Entry 6UTZ (X-ray diffraction, 3.80 A resolution); this record covers chains CCC and DDD of the 9 polymer chains in the assembly.

# Chain CCC
Protein: DNA-directed RNA polymerase subunit beta
From: Escherichia coli
Notes: EC 2.7.7.6
Reference sequence: P0A8V4 (RPOB_ECO57); residue numbers follow UniProt; this construct covers 1-1342
Chain sequence (1342 residues; numbered 1 to 1342; the number before each row is that of its first residue):
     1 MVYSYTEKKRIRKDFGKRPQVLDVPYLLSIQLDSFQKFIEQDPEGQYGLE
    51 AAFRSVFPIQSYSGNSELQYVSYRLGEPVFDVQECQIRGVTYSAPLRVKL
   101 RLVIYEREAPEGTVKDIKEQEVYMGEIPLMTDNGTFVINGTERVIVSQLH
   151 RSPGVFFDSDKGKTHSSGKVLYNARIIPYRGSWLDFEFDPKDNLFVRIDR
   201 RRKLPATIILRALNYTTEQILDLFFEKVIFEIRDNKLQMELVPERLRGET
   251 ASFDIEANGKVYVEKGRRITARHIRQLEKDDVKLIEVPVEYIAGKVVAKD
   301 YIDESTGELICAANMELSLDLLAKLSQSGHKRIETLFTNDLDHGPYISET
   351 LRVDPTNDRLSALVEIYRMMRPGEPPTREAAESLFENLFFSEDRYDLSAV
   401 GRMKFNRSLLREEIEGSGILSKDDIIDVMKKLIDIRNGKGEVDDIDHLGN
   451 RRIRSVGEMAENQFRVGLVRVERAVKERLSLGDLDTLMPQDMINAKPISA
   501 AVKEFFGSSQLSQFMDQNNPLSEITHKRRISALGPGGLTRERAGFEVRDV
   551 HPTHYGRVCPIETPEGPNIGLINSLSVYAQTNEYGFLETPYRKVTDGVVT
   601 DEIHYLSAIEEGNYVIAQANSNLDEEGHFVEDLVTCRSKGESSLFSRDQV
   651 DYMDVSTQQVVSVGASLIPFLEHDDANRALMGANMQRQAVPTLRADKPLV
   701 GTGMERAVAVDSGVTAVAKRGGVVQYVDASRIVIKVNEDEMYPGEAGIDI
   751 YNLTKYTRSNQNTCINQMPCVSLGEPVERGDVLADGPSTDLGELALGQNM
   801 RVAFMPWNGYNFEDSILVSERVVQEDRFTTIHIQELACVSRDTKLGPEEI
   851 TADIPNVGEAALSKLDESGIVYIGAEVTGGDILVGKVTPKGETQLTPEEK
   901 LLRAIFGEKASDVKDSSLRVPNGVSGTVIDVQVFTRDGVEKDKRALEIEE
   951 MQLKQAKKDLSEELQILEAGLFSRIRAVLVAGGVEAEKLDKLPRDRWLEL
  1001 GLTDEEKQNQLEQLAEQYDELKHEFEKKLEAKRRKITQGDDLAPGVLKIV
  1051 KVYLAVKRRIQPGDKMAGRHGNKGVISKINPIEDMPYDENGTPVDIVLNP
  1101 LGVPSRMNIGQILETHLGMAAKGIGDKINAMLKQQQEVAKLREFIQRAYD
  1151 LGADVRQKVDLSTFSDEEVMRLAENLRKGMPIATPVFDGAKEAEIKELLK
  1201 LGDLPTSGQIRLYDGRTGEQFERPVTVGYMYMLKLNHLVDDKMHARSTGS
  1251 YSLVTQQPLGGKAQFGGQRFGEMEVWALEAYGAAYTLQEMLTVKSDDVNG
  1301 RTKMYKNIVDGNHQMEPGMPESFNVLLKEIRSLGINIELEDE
Not modelled in the structure: 1
UniProt features mapped onto this chain:
  - modified residue (N6-acetyllysine): Lys1022, Lys1200

# Chain DDD
Protein: DNA-directed RNA polymerase subunit beta'
From: Escherichia coli
Notes: EC 2.7.7.6
Reference sequence: P0A8T7 (RPOC_ECOLI); numbering as in UniProt (aligned over 1-1407)
Chain sequence (1407 residues; row label = number of the first residue in the row):
     1 MKDLLKFLKAQTKTEEFDAIKIALASPDMIRSWSFGEVKKPETINYRTFK
    51 PERDGLFCARIFGPVKDYECLCGKYKRLKHRGVICEKCGVEVTQTKVRRE
   101 RMGHIELASPTAHIWFLKSLPSRIGLLLDMPLRDIERVLYFESYVVIEGG
   151 MTNLERQQILTEEQYLDALEEFGDEFDAKMGAEAIQALLKSMDLEQECEQ
   201 LREELNETNSETKRKKLTKRIKLLEAFVQSGNKPEWMILTVLPVLPPDLR
   251 PLVPLDGGRFATSDLNDLYRRVINRNNRLKRLLDLAAPDIIVRNEKRMLQ
   301 EAVDALLDNGRRGRAITGSNKRPLKSLADMIKGKQGRFRQNLLGKRVDYS
   351 GRSVITVGPYLRLHQCGLPKKMALELFKPFIYGKLELRGLATTIKAAKKM
   401 VEREEAVVWDILDEVIREHPVLLNRAPTLHRLGIQAFEPVLIEGKAIQLH
   451 PLVCAAYNADFDGDQMAVHVPLTLEAQLEARALMMSTNNILSPANGEPII
   501 VPSQDVVLGLYYMTRDCVNAKGEGMVLTGPKEAERLYRSGLASLHARVKV
   551 RITEYEKDANGELVAKTSLKDTTVGRAILWMIVPKGLPYSIVNQALGKKA
   601 ISKMLNTCYRILGLKPTVIFADQIMYTGFAYAARSGASVGIDDMVIPEKK
   651 HEIISEAEAEVAEIQEQFQSGLVTAGERYNKVIDIWAAANDRVSKAMMDN
   701 LQTETVINRDGQEEKQVSFNSIYMMADSGARGSAAQIRQLAGMRGLMAKP
   751 DGSIIETPITANFREGLNVLQYFISTHGARKGLADTALKTANSGYLTRRL
   801 VDVAQDLVVTEDDCGTHEGIMMTPVIEGGDVKEPLRDRVLGRVTAEDVLK
   851 PGTADILVPRNTLLHEQWCDLLEENSVDAVKVRSVVSCDTDFGVCAHCYG
   901 RDLARGHIINKGEAIGVIAAQSIGEPGTQLTMRTFHIGGAASRAAAESSI
   951 QVKNKGSIKLSNVKSVVNSSGKLVITSRNTELKLIDEFGRTKESYKVPYG
  1001 AVLAKGDGEQVAGGETVANWDPHTMPVITEVSGFVRFTDMIDGQTITRQT
  1051 DELTGLSSLVVLDSAERTAGGKDLRPALKIVDAQGNDVLIPGTDMPAQYF
  1101 LPGKAIVQLEDGVQISSGDTLARIPQESGGTKDITGGLPRVADLFEARRP
  1151 KEPAILAEISGIVSFGKETKGKRRLVITPVDGSDPYEEMIPKWRQLNVFE
  1201 GERVERGDVISDGPEAPHDILRLRGVHAVTRYIVNEVQDVYRLQGVKIND
  1251 KHIEVIVRQMLRKATIVNAGSSDFLEGEQVEYSRVKIANRELEANGKVGA
  1301 TYSRDLLGITKASLATESFISAASFQETTRVLTEAAVAGKRDELRGLKEN
  1351 VIVGRLIPAGTGYAYHQDRMRRRAAGEAPAAPQVTAEDASASLAELLNAG
  1401 LGGSDNE
Not modelled in the structure: 1-14, 1377-1407
Metal / ion sites: Zn2+ site 1: Cys70, Cys72, Cys85, Cys88; Mg2+: Asp460, Asp462, Asp464 (shared with 2 residues of chain 333); Zn2+ site 2: Cys814, Cys888, Cys895, Cys898
Residues lining bound ligands: diphosphate (DPO): Asp460, Arg731, Arg933, Ile937
UniProt features mapped onto this chain:
  - binding site (Zn(2+)): Cys70, Cys72, Cys85, Cys88, Cys814, Cys888, Cys895, Cys898
  - binding site (Mg(2+)): Asp460, Asp462, Asp464
  - modified residue: Lys983 (N6-acetyllysine)
  - mutagenesis: Gln504 (Q504P: Resistant to antibiotics salinamide A and B), Asn690 (N690D: Resistant to antibiotics salinamide A and B), Met697 (M697V: Resistant to antibiotics salinamide A and B), Ala735 (A735T: Resistant to antibiotics salinamide A and B), Arg738 (R738C/H/P/S: Resistant to antibiotics salinamide A and B), Ala748 (A748E: Resistant to antibiotics salinamide A and B), Pro758 (P758S/T: Resistant to antibiotics salinamide A and B), Phe763 (F763C: Resistant to antibiotics salinamide A and B), Ser775 (S775A: Resistant to antibiotics salinamide A and B), Ala779 (A779T/V: Resistant to antibiotics salinamide A and B), Arg780 (R780C: Resistant to antibiotics salinamide A and B), Gly782 (G782A/C: Resistant to antibiotics salinamide A and B), 1 further mutagenesis entry in UniProt

# Chain CCC / chain DDD interface
Residue-residue contacts - 376 pairs, chain CCC then chain DDD:
  Ser167(CCC) - Ser1064(DDD)
  Ser167(CCC) - Ala1065(DDD)  hydrogen bond (backbone-backbone)
  Gly168(CCC) - Ala1065(DDD)
  Arg268(CCC) - Asp1042(DDD)
  Arg268(CCC) - Arg1048(DDD)
  Asp340(CCC) - Thr1068(DDD)
  Phe545(CCC) - Lys781(DDD)
  Phe545(CCC) - Leu788(DDD)  hydrophobic
  Arg548(CCC) - Arg780(DDD)
  Arg548(CCC) - Leu788(DDD)
  Asp549(CCC) - Pro750(DDD)
  Asp549(CCC) - Arg780(DDD)
  Asp549(CCC) - Lys781(DDD)
  Val550(CCC) - Phe773(DDD)  hydrophobic
  Val550(CCC) - His777(DDD)  hydrogen bond (backbone-side chain)
  Val550(CCC) - Arg780(DDD)
  His551(CCC) - Phe773(DDD)
  Tyr555(CCC) - Val769(DDD)
  Tyr555(CCC) - Leu770(DDD)
  Tyr555(CCC) - Phe773(DDD)  hydrophobic
  Pro560(CCC) - Thr776(DDD)
  Pro560(CCC) - Arg780(DDD)  hydrogen bond (backbone-side chain)
  Ile561(CCC) - Tyr772(DDD)  hydrophobic
  Thr563(CCC) - Arg780(DDD)
  Glu565(CCC) - His936(DDD)  salt bridge
  Gly566(CCC) - Ala787(DDD)
  Ile569(CCC) - Leu783(DDD)
  Ile569(CCC) - Ala784(DDD)
  Gln618(CCC) - Val769(DDD)
  Gln618(CCC) - Leu770(DDD)
  Asn620(CCC) - Asn768(DDD)
  Asn620(CCC) - Val769(DDD)
  Ser642(CCC) - Leu770(DDD)
  Val660(CCC) - Val769(DDD)  hydrophobic
  Val660(CCC) - Phe773(DDD)  hydrophobic
  Leu671(CCC) - Tyr772(DDD)
  Glu672(CCC) - Gly766(DDD)
  Glu672(CCC) - Leu767(DDD)  hydrogen bond (backbone-backbone)
  His673(CCC) - Phe763(DDD)  hydrogen bond (side chain-backbone)
  His673(CCC) - Arg764(DDD)  hydrogen bond (side chain-backbone)
  His673(CCC) - Glu765(DDD)
  His673(CCC) - Gly766(DDD)  hydrogen bond (side chain-backbone)
  Asp674(CCC) - Phe763(DDD)
  Asp674(CCC) - Tyr772(DDD)  hydrogen bond (backbone-side chain)
  Asp675(CCC) - Arg744(DDD)  salt bridge
  Asp675(CCC) - Phe763(DDD)
  Asp675(CCC) - Tyr772(DDD)
  Asp675(CCC) - Ser775(DDD)
  Ala676(CCC) - Tyr772(DDD)
  Ala676(CCC) - Ser775(DDD)
  Ala676(CCC) - Ala779(DDD)  hydrophobic
  Asn677(CCC) - Ala779(DDD)
  Asn677(CCC) - Leu783(DDD)
  Asn677(CCC) - His936(DDD)
  Asn677(CCC) - Gly938(DDD)  hydrogen bond (side chain-backbone)
  Ala679(CCC) - Tyr772(DDD)
  Leu680(CCC) - Leu783(DDD)  hydrophobic
  Met681(CCC) - His936(DDD)
  Phe804(CCC) - Ala637(DDD)
  Phe804(CCC) - Ser638(DDD)  hydrogen bond (backbone-side chain)
  Met805(CCC) - Ala637(DDD)
  Pro806(CCC) - Asp505(DDD)
  Pro806(CCC) - Ala632(DDD)
  Pro806(CCC) - Ala633(DDD)
  Pro806(CCC) - Ala637(DDD)
  Trp807(CCC) - Ala633(DDD)  hydrophobic
  Asn808(CCC) - Pro359(DDD)
  Asn808(CCC) - Phe629(DDD)
  Asn808(CCC) - Ala633(DDD)
  Gly809(CCC) - Val357(DDD)
  Gly809(CCC) - Pro359(DDD)
  Gly809(CCC) - Asp505(DDD)
  Gly809(CCC) - Phe629(DDD)
  Tyr810(CCC) - Val357(DDD)
  Tyr810(CCC) - Pro359(DDD)  hydrophobic
  Tyr810(CCC) - Tyr360(DDD)
  Asn811(CCC) - Asp505(DDD)
  Phe812(CCC) - Val357(DDD)  hydrophobic
  Phe812(CCC) - Pro451(DDD)  hydrophobic
  Phe812(CCC) - Phe461(DDD)  hydrophobic
  Phe812(CCC) - Ser503(DDD)
  Phe812(CCC) - Gln504(DDD)  hydrogen bond (backbone-side chain)
  Phe812(CCC) - Asp505(DDD)
  Phe812(CCC) - Phe629(DDD)  hydrophobic
  Glu813(CCC) - Asp460(DDD)
  Glu813(CCC) - Phe461(DDD)  hydrogen bond (backbone-backbone)
  Glu813(CCC) - Gln504(DDD)
  Asp814(CCC) - Phe461(DDD)
  Asp814(CCC) - Arg731(DDD)  salt bridge
  Ser815(CCC) - Val357(DDD)
  Ser815(CCC) - Phe461(DDD)
  Arg841(CCC) - Asp256(DDD)  salt bridge
  Arg841(CCC) - Gly257(DDD)
  Gln894(CCC) - Lys66(DDD)
  Gln894(CCC) - Glu69(DDD)  hydrogen bond
  Gln894(CCC) - Lys76(DDD)
  Gln894(CCC) - Arg77(DDD)  hydrogen bond
  Leu895(CCC) - Arg77(DDD)
  Gln1061(CCC) - Lys445(DDD)
  Pro1062(CCC) - Ala446(DDD)
  Gly1063(CCC) - Val354(DDD)
  Lys1065(CCC) - Asp462(DDD)
  Lys1073(CCC) - Asp462(DDD)
  Gly1074(CCC) - Phe461(DDD)
  Gly1074(CCC) - Asp462(DDD)
  Val1075(CCC) - Val354(DDD)  hydrophobic
  Val1075(CCC) - Phe461(DDD)
  Val1075(CCC) - Asp462(DDD)
  Val1075(CCC) - Gly463(DDD)
  Ile1076(CCC) - Thr356(DDD)  hydrogen bond (backbone-side chain)
  Ser1077(CCC) - Thr356(DDD)
  Ser1077(CCC) - Val357(DDD)
  Asn1099(CCC) - Gln504(DDD)
  Asn1099(CCC) - Asp505(DDD)
  Pro1100(CCC) - Ala637(DDD)
  Pro1100(CCC) - Val639(DDD)  hydrophobic
  Pro1100(CCC) - Met725(DDD)
  Leu1101(CCC) - Gln504(DDD)
  Leu1101(CCC) - Asp505(DDD)
  Leu1101(CCC) - Met725(DDD)  hydrophobic
  Leu1101(CCC) - Ala730(DDD)  hydrophobic
  Leu1101(CCC) - Arg731(DDD)  hydrogen bond (backbone-side chain)
  Gly1102(CCC) - Arg731(DDD)
  Pro1104(CCC) - Met725(DDD)  hydrophobic
  Pro1104(CCC) - Gln736(DDD)
  Ser1105(CCC) - Arg731(DDD)  hydrogen bond
  Arg1106(CCC) - Arg731(DDD)
  Met1107(CCC) - Gln736(DDD)
  Met1107(CCC) - Gln739(DDD)
  Met1107(CCC) - Phe763(DDD)  hydrophobic
  Met1107(CCC) - Ile937(DDD)
  Ile1109(CCC) - Ile641(DDD)  hydrophobic
  Ile1109(CCC) - Met644(DDD)  hydrophobic
  Ile1109(CCC) - Leu740(DDD)  hydrophobic
  Ile1109(CCC) - Phe763(DDD)  hydrophobic
  Ile1112(CCC) - Val639(DDD)  hydrophobic
  Ile1112(CCC) - Ile641(DDD)  hydrophobic
  Leu1113(CCC) - Ile641(DDD)  hydrophobic
  His1116(CCC) - Gly640(DDD)
  His1116(CCC) - Ile641(DDD)  hydrogen bond (side chain-backbone)
  Phe1187(CCC) - Leu767(DDD)
  Phe1187(CCC) - Asn768(DDD)
  Phe1187(CCC) - Tyr772(DDD)  hydrophobic
  Glu1192(CCC) - Ile641(DDD)
  Glu1192(CCC) - Arg764(DDD)  salt bridge
  Lys1196(CCC) - Asp642(DDD)  salt bridge
  Gln1209(CCC) - Ser638(DDD)
  Gln1209(CCC) - Val639(DDD)
  Gln1209(CCC) - Gly640(DDD)
  Gln1209(CCC) - Asp643(DDD)
  Glu1219(CCC) - Arg634(DDD)  salt bridge
  Phe1221(CCC) - Ala633(DDD)
  Phe1221(CCC) - Arg634(DDD)
  Glu1222(CCC) - Tyr512(DDD)
  Glu1222(CCC) - Tyr537(DDD)  hydrogen bond
  Glu1222(CCC) - Arg634(DDD)  salt bridge
  Glu1222(CCC) - Ser635(DDD)  hydrogen bond (backbone-backbone)
  Arg1223(CCC) - Tyr512(DDD)
  Arg1223(CCC) - Ser635(DDD)  hydrogen bond (backbone-backbone)
  Arg1223(CCC) - Gly636(DDD)
  Arg1223(CCC) - Ala637(DDD)
  Arg1223(CCC) - Phe719(DDD)
  Arg1223(CCC) - Ser721(DDD)  hydrogen bond
  Arg1223(CCC) - Met724(DDD)  hydrogen bond
  Pro1224(CCC) - Gly636(DDD)
  Pro1224(CCC) - Ser638(DDD)
  Val1225(CCC) - Gly636(DDD)
  Val1225(CCC) - Ser638(DDD)
  Thr1226(CCC) - Ser638(DDD)  hydrogen bond
  Thr1226(CCC) - Val639(DDD)  hydrogen bond (side chain-backbone)
  Thr1226(CCC) - Gly640(DDD)
  Val1239(CCC) - Ser353(DDD)
  Val1239(CCC) - Lys445(DDD)
  Lys1242(CCC) - Val354(DDD)
  Lys1242(CCC) - Gln465(DDD)
  Met1243(CCC) - Arg352(DDD)
  Met1243(CCC) - Ser353(DDD)
  Met1243(CCC) - Met372(DDD)  hydrophobic
  Met1243(CCC) - Lys445(DDD)
  His1244(CCC) - Gly351(DDD)
  His1244(CCC) - Arg352(DDD)  hydrogen bond (backbone-backbone)
  His1244(CCC) - Met372(DDD)
  Ala1245(CCC) - Ser350(DDD)
  Ala1245(CCC) - Gly351(DDD)
  Ala1245(CCC) - Glu375(DDD)
  Arg1246(CCC) - Asp348(DDD)  salt bridge
  Arg1246(CCC) - Tyr349(DDD)  hydrogen bond (backbone-backbone)
  Arg1246(CCC) - Ser350(DDD)  hydrogen bond (backbone-backbone)
  Ser1247(CCC) - Asp348(DDD)
  Ser1247(CCC) - Tyr349(DDD)  hydrogen bond (backbone-backbone)
  Ser1247(CCC) - Glu375(DDD)  hydrogen bond (side chain-backbone)
  Ser1247(CCC) - Leu376(DDD)
  Ser1247(CCC) - Lys378(DDD)
  Thr1248(CCC) - Asp348(DDD)
  Thr1248(CCC) - Tyr349(DDD)
  Tyr1251(CCC) - Asp348(DDD)  hydrogen bond
  Leu1253(CCC) - Arg99(DDD)  hydrogen bond (backbone-side chain)
  Leu1253(CCC) - Val253(DDD)  hydrophobic
  Val1254(CCC) - Arg99(DDD)  hydrogen bond (backbone-side chain)
  Val1254(CCC) - Asp248(DDD)
  Val1254(CCC) - Leu249(DDD)
  Val1254(CCC) - Pro251(DDD)
  Val1254(CCC) - Arg337(DDD)
  Thr1255(CCC) - Arg337(DDD)
  Thr1255(CCC) - Asn341(DDD)
  Gln1256(CCC) - Arg99(DDD)
  Gln1257(CCC) - Asn341(DDD)  hydrogen bond (side chain-backbone)
  Gln1257(CCC) - Lys345(DDD)
  Gln1257(CCC) - Arg346(DDD)  hydrogen bond (side chain-backbone)
  Pro1258(CCC) - Arg346(DDD)
  Pro1258(CCC) - Val347(DDD)
  Leu1259(CCC) - Arg346(DDD)
  Gly1260(CCC) - Arg346(DDD)
  Phe1265(CCC) - Glu375(DDD)
  Gly1267(CCC) - Arg346(DDD)  hydrogen bond (backbone-side chain)
  Gly1267(CCC) - Val347(DDD)
  Gly1267(CCC) - Ser350(DDD)
  Gln1268(CCC) - Lys345(DDD)
  Gln1268(CCC) - Arg346(DDD)
  Gln1268(CCC) - Val347(DDD)  hydrogen bond (backbone-backbone)
  Gln1268(CCC) - Ser350(DDD)  hydrogen bond (backbone-side chain)
  Gln1268(CCC) - Gly351(DDD)
  Gln1268(CCC) - Arg352(DDD)  hydrogen bond
  Arg1269(CCC) - Arg339(DDD)  hydrogen bond (side chain-backbone)
  Arg1269(CCC) - Gln340(DDD)  hydrogen bond (side chain-backbone)
  Arg1269(CCC) - Gly344(DDD)
  Arg1269(CCC) - Lys345(DDD)
  Arg1269(CCC) - Arg346(DDD)
  Phe1270(CCC) - Gly344(DDD)
  Phe1270(CCC) - Lys345(DDD)  hydrogen bond (backbone-backbone)
  Phe1270(CCC) - Val347(DDD)  hydrophobic
  Phe1270(CCC) - His469(DDD)
  Glu1272(CCC) - Arg339(DDD)
  Glu1272(CCC) - Leu343(DDD)
  Glu1272(CCC) - Arg798(DDD)  salt bridge
  Met1273(CCC) - Thr428(DDD)
  Met1273(CCC) - Leu429(DDD)  hydrophobic
  Glu1274(CCC) - Asn424(DDD)  hydrogen bond
  Glu1274(CCC) - Thr428(DDD)  hydrogen bond
  Glu1274(CCC) - Ile434(DDD)
  Trp1276(CCC) - Val801(DDD)
  Trp1276(CCC) - Val917(DDD)
  Trp1276(CCC) - Gln921(DDD)  hydrogen bond (backbone-side chain)
  Ala1277(CCC) - Arg431(DDD)
  Ala1277(CCC) - Ile434(DDD)  hydrophobic
  Ala1277(CCC) - Gln921(DDD)
  Leu1278(CCC) - Ile434(DDD)  hydrophobic
  Leu1278(CCC) - Met484(DDD)  hydrophobic
  Glu1279(CCC) - Gln805(DDD)
  Glu1279(CCC) - Ala914(DDD)
  Glu1279(CCC) - Val917(DDD)
  Glu1279(CCC) - Val1351(DDD)
  Glu1279(CCC) - Ile1357(DDD)
  Ala1280(CCC) - Arg431(DDD)
  Ala1280(CCC) - Ile918(DDD)
  Ala1280(CCC) - Gln921(DDD)
  Tyr1281(CCC) - Arg431(DDD)  hydrogen bond (side chain-backbone)
  Tyr1281(CCC) - Leu432(DDD)
  Tyr1281(CCC) - Ile434(DDD)  hydrogen bond (side chain-backbone)
  Tyr1281(CCC) - Gln435(DDD)
  Tyr1281(CCC) - Met484(DDD)  hydrophobic
  Tyr1281(CCC) - Asn489(DDD)
  Gly1282(CCC) - Gly1360(DDD)
  Gly1282(CCC) - Thr1361(DDD)  hydrogen bond (backbone-backbone)
  Ala1283(CCC) - Glu479(DDD)
  Ala1283(CCC) - Leu483(DDD)
  Ala1284(CCC) - Glu479(DDD)  hydrogen bond (backbone-side chain)
  Ala1284(CCC) - Leu1356(DDD)
  Ala1284(CCC) - Ile1357(DDD)  hydrophobic
  Ala1284(CCC) - Thr1361(DDD)  hydrogen bond (backbone-side chain)
  Tyr1285(CCC) - Glu475(DDD)
  Tyr1285(CCC) - Glu479(DDD)  hydrogen bond (backbone-side chain)
  Tyr1285(CCC) - Leu1356(DDD)
  Tyr1285(CCC) - Thr1361(DDD)
  Thr1286(CCC) - Leu422(DDD)
  Thr1286(CCC) - Glu479(DDD)  hydrogen bond (backbone-side chain)
  Leu1287(CCC) - Val1351(DDD)  hydrophobic
  Leu1287(CCC) - Ile1357(DDD)  hydrophobic
  Gln1288(CCC) - Arg1355(DDD)
  Gln1288(CCC) - Leu1356(DDD)  hydrogen bond (side chain-backbone)
  Glu1289(CCC) - Val470(DDD)
  Glu1289(CCC) - Pro471(DDD)
  Glu1289(CCC) - Leu472(DDD)  hydrogen bond (side chain-backbone)
  Glu1289(CCC) - Thr473(DDD)  hydrogen bond (side chain-backbone)
  Glu1289(CCC) - Ala476(DDD)
  Met1290(CCC) - Val347(DDD)
  Met1290(CCC) - His469(DDD)  hydrogen bond
  Leu1291(CCC) - Lys345(DDD)  hydrogen bond (backbone-side chain)
  Leu1291(CCC) - Val1351(DDD)
  Thr1292(CCC) - Gly1354(DDD)
  Val1293(CCC) - Asp348(DDD)
  Lys1294(CCC) - Arg346(DDD)
  Lys1294(CCC) - Val347(DDD)
  Lys1294(CCC) - Asp348(DDD)  hydrogen bond (backbone-backbone)
  Lys1294(CCC) - Val470(DDD)  hydrogen bond (side chain-backbone)
  Lys1294(CCC) - Leu472(DDD)
  Ser1295(CCC) - Lys345(DDD)
  Ser1295(CCC) - Arg346(DDD)
  Asp1296(CCC) - Lys345(DDD)
  Tyr1305(CCC) - Tyr349(DDD)
  Tyr1305(CCC) - Pro379(DDD)  hydrophobic
  Tyr1305(CCC) - Tyr382(DDD)
  Ile1308(CCC) - Pro379(DDD)  hydrophobic
  Ile1308(CCC) - Phe380(DDD)  hydrophobic
  Ile1308(CCC) - Leu472(DDD)  hydrophobic
  Val1309(CCC) - Pro379(DDD)
  Val1309(CCC) - Tyr382(DDD)
  Val1309(CCC) - Gly383(DDD)
  His1313(CCC) - Phe380(DDD)
  His1313(CCC) - Leu472(DDD)
  His1313(CCC) - Thr473(DDD)
  His1313(CCC) - Leu474(DDD)  hydrogen bond (backbone-backbone)
  His1313(CCC) - Glu475(DDD)
  His1313(CCC) - Gln477(DDD)
  Met1315(CCC) - Thr473(DDD)
  Met1315(CCC) - Glu475(DDD)
  Gly1318(CCC) - Glu15(DDD)
  Gly1318(CCC) - Gly1354(DDD)
  Met1319(CCC) - Glu15(DDD)  hydrogen bond (backbone-side chain)
  Met1319(CCC) - Phe17(DDD)  hydrophobic
  Met1319(CCC) - Val1353(DDD)
  Pro1320(CCC) - Lys345(DDD)
  Pro1320(CCC) - Val1353(DDD)
  Pro1320(CCC) - Gly1354(DDD)
  Glu1321(CCC) - Arg99(DDD)  salt bridge
  Ser1322(CCC) - Asn341(DDD)
  Phe1323(CCC) - Ile20(DDD)  hydrophobic
  Phe1323(CCC) - Ile1352(DDD)  hydrophobic
  Val1325(CCC) - Arg99(DDD)
  Val1325(CCC) - Leu249(DDD)  hydrophobic
  Val1325(CCC) - Arg337(DDD)
  Leu1326(CCC) - Phe338(DDD)  hydrophobic
  Lys1328(CCC) - Glu100(DDD)  hydrogen bond (side chain-backbone)
  Lys1328(CCC) - Met102(DDD)
  Lys1328(CCC) - Leu245(DDD)
  Lys1328(CCC) - Leu249(DDD)
  Glu1329(CCC) - Met330(DDD)
  Glu1329(CCC) - Ile331(DDD)
  Glu1329(CCC) - Arg337(DDD)  salt bridge
  Ile1330(CCC) - Ile331(DDD)  hydrophobic
  Arg1331(CCC) - Trp33(DDD)
  Arg1331(CCC) - Pro243(DDD)
  Ser1332(CCC) - Met102(DDD)
  Ser1332(CCC) - Pro243(DDD)
  Ser1332(CCC) - Leu245(DDD)
  Ser1332(CCC) - Leu327(DDD)
  Leu1333(CCC) - His113(DDD)  hydrogen bond (backbone-side chain)
  Leu1333(CCC) - Trp115(DDD)  hydrophobic
  Leu1333(CCC) - Leu307(DDD)
  Leu1333(CCC) - Ile331(DDD)  hydrophobic
  Gly1334(CCC) - Ala25(DDD)  hydrogen bond (backbone-backbone)
  Ile1335(CCC) - Ile22(DDD)  hydrophobic
  Ile1335(CCC) - Ala23(DDD)
  Ile1335(CCC) - Trp115(DDD)  hydrophobic
  Asn1336(CCC) - Lys21(DDD)
  Asn1336(CCC) - Ile22(DDD)
  Asn1336(CCC) - Ala23(DDD)  hydrogen bond (backbone-backbone)
  Asn1336(CCC) - Leu24(DDD)
  Asn1336(CCC) - Ala25(DDD)
  Asn1336(CCC) - Met29(DDD)
  Asn1336(CCC) - Trp33(DDD)
  Ile1337(CCC) - Ile20(DDD)  hydrophobic
  Ile1337(CCC) - Lys21(DDD)
  Glu1338(CCC) - Ile20(DDD)
  Glu1338(CCC) - Lys21(DDD)  salt bridge
  Leu1339(CCC) - Ala19(DDD)
  Leu1339(CCC) - Ile20(DDD)  hydrophobic
  Glu1340(CCC) - Asp18(DDD)
  Glu1340(CCC) - Ala19(DDD)  hydrogen bond (backbone-backbone)
  Glu1340(CCC) - Lys21(DDD)  salt bridge
  Glu1340(CCC) - Arg1341(DDD)
  Asp1341(CCC) - Phe17(DDD)
  Asp1341(CCC) - Asp18(DDD)
  Glu1342(CCC) - Glu16(DDD)
  Glu1342(CCC) - Phe17(DDD)
  Glu1342(CCC) - Asp18(DDD)
Interface residues without a listed pair, chain CCC (171 interface residues in all): Lys169, Thr270, Leu341, Glu504, Pro552, Cys559, Glu562, Asn573, Arg637, Thr657, Arg678, Lys844, Thr896, Asp1240, Gly1261, Gly1271, Val1275, Arg1301, Met1304, Gln1314
Interface residues without a listed pair, chain DDD (196 interface residues in all): Arg47, Tyr269, Lys321, Ala328, Leu342, Ile355, Glu386, Ile394, Cys454, Ala459, Ala467, Val506, Leu544, Ala630, Gly732, Asp785, Lys789, Glu913, Phe935, Gly939, Gly1043, Gln1044, Arg1067, Lys1072, Leu1332, Ala1336, Leu1347, Ala1359, Gly1362

# Overview
Chain CCC and chain DDD form an interface of 171 and 196 residues respectively; the contacts include 66
hydrogen bonds and 14 salt bridges. Among the polar pairs are Glu565(CCC)-His936(DDD), Asp675(CCC)-Arg744(DDD)
and Asp814(CCC)-Arg731(DDD). Ligands of chain DDD: diphosphate.
Chain CCC is DNA-directed RNA polymerase subunit beta and chain DDD is DNA-directed RNA polymerase subunit
beta', both from Escherichia coli; the structure, E. coli sigma-S transcription initiation complex with a 6-nt
RNA ("Fresh" crystal soaked with CTP and ..., was determined by X-ray diffraction (same publication as 6UTV,
6UTW, 6UTX, 6UTY, 6UU0, 6UU1 and 11 further entries).
